6UTX - chains DDD and 111 of the 8 polymer chains in the assembly; structure by X-ray diffraction, 4.05 A resolution (low resolution: residue-level contacts below are approximate; hydrogen-bond / salt-bridge calls are withheld).

== Chain DDD ==
Molecule: DNA-directed RNA polymerase subunit beta'
Organism: Escherichia coli
Notes: EC 2.7.7.6
UniProt: P0A8T7 (RPOC_ECOLI); numbering as in UniProt (aligned over 1-1407)
Sequence (1407 residues; numbered 1 to 1407; the number before each row is that of its first residue):
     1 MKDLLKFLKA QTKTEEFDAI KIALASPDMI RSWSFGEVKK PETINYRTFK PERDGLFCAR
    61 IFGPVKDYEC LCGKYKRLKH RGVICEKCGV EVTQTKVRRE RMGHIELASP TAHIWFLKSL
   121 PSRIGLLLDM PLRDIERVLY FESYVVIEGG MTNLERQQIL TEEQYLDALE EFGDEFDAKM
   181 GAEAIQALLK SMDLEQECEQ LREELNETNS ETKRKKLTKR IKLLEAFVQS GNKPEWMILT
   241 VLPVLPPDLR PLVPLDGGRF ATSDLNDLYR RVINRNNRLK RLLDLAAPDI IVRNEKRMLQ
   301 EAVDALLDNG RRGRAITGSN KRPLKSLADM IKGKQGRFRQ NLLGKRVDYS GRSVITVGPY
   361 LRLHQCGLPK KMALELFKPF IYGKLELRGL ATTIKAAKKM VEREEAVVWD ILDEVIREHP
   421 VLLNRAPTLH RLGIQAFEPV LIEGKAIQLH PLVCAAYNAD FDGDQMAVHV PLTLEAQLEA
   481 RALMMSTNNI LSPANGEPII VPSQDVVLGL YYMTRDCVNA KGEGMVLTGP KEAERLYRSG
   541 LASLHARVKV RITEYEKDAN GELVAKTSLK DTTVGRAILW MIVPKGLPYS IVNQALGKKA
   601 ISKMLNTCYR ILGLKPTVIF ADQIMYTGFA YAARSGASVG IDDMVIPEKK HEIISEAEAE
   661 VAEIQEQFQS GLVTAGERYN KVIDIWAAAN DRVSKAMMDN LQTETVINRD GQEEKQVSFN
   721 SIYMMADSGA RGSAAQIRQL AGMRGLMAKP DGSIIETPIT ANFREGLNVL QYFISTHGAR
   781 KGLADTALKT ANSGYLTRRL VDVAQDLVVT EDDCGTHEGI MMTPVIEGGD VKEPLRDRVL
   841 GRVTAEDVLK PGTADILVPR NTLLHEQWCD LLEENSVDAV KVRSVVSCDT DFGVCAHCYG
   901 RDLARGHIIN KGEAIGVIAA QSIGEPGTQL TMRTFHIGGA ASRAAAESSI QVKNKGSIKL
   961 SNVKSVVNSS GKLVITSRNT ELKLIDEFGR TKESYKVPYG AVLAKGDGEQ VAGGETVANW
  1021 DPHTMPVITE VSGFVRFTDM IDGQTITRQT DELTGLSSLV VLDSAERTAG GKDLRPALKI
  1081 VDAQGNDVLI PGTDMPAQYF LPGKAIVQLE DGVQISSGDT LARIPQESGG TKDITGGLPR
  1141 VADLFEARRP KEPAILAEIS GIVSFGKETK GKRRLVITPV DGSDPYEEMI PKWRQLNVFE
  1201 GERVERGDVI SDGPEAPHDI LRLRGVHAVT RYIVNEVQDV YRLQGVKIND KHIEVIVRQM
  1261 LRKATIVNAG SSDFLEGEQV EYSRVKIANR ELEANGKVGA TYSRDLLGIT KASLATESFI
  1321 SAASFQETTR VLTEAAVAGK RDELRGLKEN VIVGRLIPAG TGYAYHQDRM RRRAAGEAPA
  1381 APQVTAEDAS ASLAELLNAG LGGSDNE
Not modelled in the structure: 1-14, 932-943, 1377-1407
Bound ions: Zn2+ site 1: Cys-72, Cys-85, Cys-88; Mg2+: Asp-460, Asp-462, Asp-464; Zn2+ site 2: Cys-814, Cys-895
Swiss-Prot annotation at these positions:
  - binding site (Zn(2+)): Cys-70, Cys-72, Cys-85, Cys-88, Cys-814, Cys-888, Cys-895, Cys-898
  - binding site (Mg(2+)): Asp-460, Asp-462, Asp-464
  - modified residue: Lys-983 (N6-acetyllysine)
  - mutagenesis: Gln-504 (Q504P: Resistant to antibiotics salinamide A and B), Asn-690 (N690D: Resistant to antibiotics salinamide A and B), Met-697 (M697V: Resistant to antibiotics salinamide A and B), Ala-735 (A735T: Resistant to antibiotics salinamide A and B), Arg-738 (R738C/H/P/S: Resistant to antibiotics salinamide A and B), Ala-748 (A748E: Resistant to antibiotics salinamide A and B), Pro-758 (P758S/T: Resistant to antibiotics salinamide A and B), Phe-763 (F763C: Resistant to antibiotics salinamide A and B), Ser-775 (S775A: Resistant to antibiotics salinamide A and B), Ala-779 (A779T/V: Resistant to antibiotics salinamide A and B), Arg-780 (R780C: Resistant to antibiotics salinamide A and B), Gly-782 (G782A/C: Resistant to antibiotics salinamide A and B), 1 further mutagenesis entry in UniProt

== Chain 111 ==
Molecule: Synthetic DNA 50-MER (promoter non-template strand)
Sequence (50 nucleotides; row label = number of the first residue in the row):
    10 ACCTTGACAT CCCACCTCAC GTATGCTATA ATGTGTGCAG TCTGACGCGG
Not modelled in the structure: 10-27

== Chain DDD / chain 111 interface ==
Pairs across the interface - 5 pairs, chain DDD then chain 111:
  Tyr-46(DDD) with DT31(111)
  Pro-131(DDD) with DG58(111)
  Asp-1143(DDD) with DG53(111)
  Arg-1148(DDD) with DG53(111); DA54(111)
Also at the interface, not in a pair above, chain DDD (9 interface residues in all): Leu-120, Arg-133, Asp-134, Arg-314, Lys-1311
Also at the interface, not in a pair above, chain 111 (9 interface residues in all): DG46, DT52, DC55, DG56, DC57

== In short ==
Chain DDD and chain 111 each contribute 9 residues to their interface. Cys-72(DDD), Cys-85(DDD) and
Cys-88(DDD) coordinate Zn2+ site 1. Asp-460(DDD), Asp-462(DDD) and Asp-464(DDD) coordinate Mg2+. Curated
annotation (UniProt) lists 8 Zn2+-binding residues, 3 Mg2+-binding residues and 13 mutagenesis sites on chain
DDD.
Here chain DDD is DNA-directed RNA polymerase subunit beta' (Escherichia coli) and chain 111 is Synthetic DNA
50-MER (promoter non-template strand). Entry 6UTX (E. coli sigma-S transcription initiation complex with an
empty bubble ("Old" crystal)) was determined by X-ray diffraction together with 6UTV, 6UTW, 6UTY, 6UTZ, 6UU0,
6UU1 and 11 further entries from the same study.
